8CBK - chains C and D of the 7 polymer chains in the assembly; structure by electron microscopy, 2.76 A resolution.

# Chain C (and D)
Molecule: 3-hydroxyacyl-CoA dehydrogenase type-2
Source organism: Homo sapiens
Notes: EC 1.1.1.35, 1.1.1.62, 1.1.1.239, 1.1.1.178, 1.1.1.53, 1.1.1.159; chain D of this document is another copy of the same molecule, construct and numbering; everything in this record applies to it too
UniProt: Q99714 (HCD2_HUMAN); numbering as in UniProt (aligned over 1-261)
Amino-acid sequence (261 residues; row label = number of the first residue in the row):
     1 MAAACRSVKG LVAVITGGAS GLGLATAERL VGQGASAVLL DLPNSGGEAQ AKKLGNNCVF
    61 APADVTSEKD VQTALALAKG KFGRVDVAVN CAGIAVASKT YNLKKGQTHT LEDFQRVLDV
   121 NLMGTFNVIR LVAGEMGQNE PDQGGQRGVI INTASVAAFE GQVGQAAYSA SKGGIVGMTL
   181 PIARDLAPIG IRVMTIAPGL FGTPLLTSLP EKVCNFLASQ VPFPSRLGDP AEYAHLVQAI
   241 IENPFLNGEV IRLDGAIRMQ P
Not modelled in the structure: 1-6
Small-molecule neighbours: NAD (nicotinamide-adenine-dinucleotide): Gly17, Ala19, Ser20, Gly21, Leu22, Leu40, Asp41, Leu42, Ser45, Ala63, Asp64, Val65, Thr66, Cys91, Ala92, Gly93, Ile94, Val120, Thr153, Ala154, Ser155, Tyr168, Lys172, Pro198, Gly199, Leu200, Phe201, Thr203, Pro204, Leu205, Leu206
UniProt features mapped onto this chain:
  - active site: Tyr168 (Proton acceptor)
  - binding site (NAD(+)): Ser20, Leu22, Asp41, Asp64, Val65, Cys91, Tyr168, Lys172, Phe201, Thr203
  - binding site (substrate): Ser155
  - modified residue: Ala2 (N-acetylalanine), Lys53 (N6-acetyllysine), Lys69 (N6-acetyllysine), Lys99 (N6-acetyllysine), Lys105 (N6-acetyllysine), Lys212 (N6-acetyllysine)
What the authors report for this chain:
  - binding site for Mitochondrial Precursor tRNA-His(5, Ser): Ser98 to Lys105

# Chain C / chain D interface
Contacting residue pairs (74; chain C residue first):
  Lys99(C) with Asp185(D)
  Thr100(C) with Ile182(D); Asp185(D), hydrogen bond
  Tyr101(C) with Gly134(D); Gln138(D); Ile189(D), hydrophobic
  Leu103(C) with Gly137(D); Arg147(D)
  Thr108(C) with Arg130(D)
  His109(C) with Phe126(D); Arg130(D), hydrogen bond (backbone-side chain)
  Leu111(C) with Met123(D), hydrophobic; Arg130(D)
  Phe114(C) with Phe126(D), hydrophobic
  Gln115(C) with Asp119(D); Met123(D)
  Leu118(C) with Leu122(D), hydrophobic
  Leu122(C) with Leu118(D), hydrophobic
  Met123(C) with Leu111(D), hydrophobic; Phe114(D), hydrophobic; Gln115(D)
  Phe126(C) with Thr100(D); His109(D); Phe114(D), hydrophobic; Ala166(D), hydrophobic
  Arg130(C) with Thr108(D); His109(D), hydrogen bond (side chain-backbone); Leu111(D)
  Gly134(C) with Tyr101(D)
  Gly137(C) with Leu103(D)
  Ala158(C) with Gly177(D)
  Phe159(C) with Leu180(D)
  Glu160(C) with Arg184(D), hydrogen bond (backbone-side chain)
  Gly161(C) with Pro181(D); Arg184(D), hydrogen bond (backbone-side chain)
  Gln162(C) with Pro181(D)
  Val163(C) with Arg184(D); Asp185(D)
  Gly164(C) with Asp185(D), hydrogen bond (backbone-side chain)
  Ala166(C) with Phe126(D), hydrophobic; Met178(D)
  Ser169(C) with Gly177(D); Pro181(D)
  Ala170(C) with Gly174(D); Met178(D), hydrophobic
  Gly173(C) with Gly173(D); Gly174(D)
  Gly174(C) with Ala170(D); Gly173(D); Gly174(D)
  Gly177(C) with Ala158(D); Ser169(D)
  Met178(C) with Ala166(D); Ala170(D), hydrophobic
  Leu180(C) with Phe159(D)
  Pro181(C) with Gly161(D); Gln162(D); Ser169(D)
  Ile182(C) with Thr100(D)
  Arg184(C) with Glu160(D), salt bridge; Gly161(D), hydrogen bond (side chain-backbone); Val163(D); Met259(D), hydrogen bond (side chain-backbone); Gln260(D); Pro261(D)
  Asp185(C) with Lys99(D); Thr100(D), hydrogen bond; Val163(D); Gly164(D), hydrogen bond (side chain-backbone)
  Ile189(C) with Tyr101(D); Leu103(D), hydrophobic
  Met259(C) with Arg184(D)
  Gln260(C) with Arg184(D)
  Pro261(C) with Arg184(D)
Other interface residues (no listed pair), chain C (49 interface residues in all): Thr66, Glu68, Ser98, Asp119, Asn127, Ile129, Ala133, Arg147, Gln165, Leu186
Other interface residues (no listed pair), chain D (49 interface residues in all): Ser98, Asn127, Ile129, Ala133, Ala157, Gln165, Leu186

# Overview
The chain C/chain D interface involves 49 residues from each chain; the contacts include 10 hydrogen bonds and
1 salt bridge. Polar contacts include Arg184(C)-Glu160(D), Thr100(C)-Asp185(D) and His109(C)-Arg130(D). Chain
C binds NAD. From the paper: a binding site for Mitochondrial Precursor tRNA-His(5, Ser) at Ser98(C).
Chain C and chain D are both 3-hydroxyacyl-CoA dehydrogenase type-2 (Homo sapiens); the structure, Structure
of human mitochondrial RNase P in complex with mitochondrial pre-tRNA-His(5,Ser), was determined by electron
microscopy, deposited together with 8CBL, 8CBM and 8CBO.
